7C8I - chains A and H of the 8 polymer chains in the assembly; structure by X-ray diffraction, 2.50 A resolution.

Chain A (and H):
Name: Xylulose-5-phosphate/fructose-6-phosphate phosphoketolase
Source organism: Bifidobacterium longum
Notes: EC 4.1.2.22; chain H of this document is another copy of the same molecule, construct and numbering; everything in this record applies to it too
UniProtKB: Q6R2Q7 (Q6R2Q7_BIFLN); numbering as in UniProt (aligned over 1-825)
Sequence (831 residues; numbered 1 to 831; the number before each row is that of its first residue):
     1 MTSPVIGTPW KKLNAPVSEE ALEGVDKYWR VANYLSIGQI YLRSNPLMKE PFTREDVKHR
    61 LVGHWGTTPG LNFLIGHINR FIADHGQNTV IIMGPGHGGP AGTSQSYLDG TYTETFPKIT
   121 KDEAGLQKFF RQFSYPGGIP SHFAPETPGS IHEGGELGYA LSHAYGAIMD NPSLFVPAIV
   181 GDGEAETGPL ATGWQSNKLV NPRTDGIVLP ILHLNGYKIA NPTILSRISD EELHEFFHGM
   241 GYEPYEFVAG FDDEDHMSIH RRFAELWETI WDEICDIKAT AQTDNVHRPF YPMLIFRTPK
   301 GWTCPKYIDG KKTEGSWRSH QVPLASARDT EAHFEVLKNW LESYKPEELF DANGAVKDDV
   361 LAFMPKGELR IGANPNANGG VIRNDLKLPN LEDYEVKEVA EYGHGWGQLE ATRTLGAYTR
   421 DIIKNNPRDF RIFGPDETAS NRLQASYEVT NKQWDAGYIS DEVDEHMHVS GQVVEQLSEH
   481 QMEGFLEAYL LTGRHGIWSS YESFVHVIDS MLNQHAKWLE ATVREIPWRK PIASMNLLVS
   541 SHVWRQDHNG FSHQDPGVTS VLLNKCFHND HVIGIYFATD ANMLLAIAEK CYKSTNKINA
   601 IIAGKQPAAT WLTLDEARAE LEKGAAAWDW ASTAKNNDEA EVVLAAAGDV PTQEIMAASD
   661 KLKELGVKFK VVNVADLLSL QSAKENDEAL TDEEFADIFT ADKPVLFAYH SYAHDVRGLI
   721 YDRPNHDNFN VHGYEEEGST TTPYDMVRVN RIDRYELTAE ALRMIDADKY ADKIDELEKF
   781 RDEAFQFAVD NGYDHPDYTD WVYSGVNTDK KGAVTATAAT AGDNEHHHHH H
Disordered / not traced: 1, 810-831
Sequence notes: expression tag (826-831)
Bound ions: Ca2+: Asp-182, Asn-215, Tyr-217 (together with thiamine diphosphate)
Ligand contacts:
  - phosphoenolpyruvate (PEP), molecule 1: His-64, Ile-219, His-320, Gln-321
  - phosphoenolpyruvate (PEP), molecule 2: Ser-440, Arg-442, Tyr-501, His-548, Asn-549, Lys-605
  - thiamine diphosphate (TPP), molecule 1: Thr-67, Pro-95, His-97, Gly-155, Glu-156, Leu-157, Gly-181, Asp-182, Gly-183, Glu-184, His-213, Asn-215, Tyr-217, Lys-218, Ile-219, Thr-223, Lys-300, His-320
  - thiamine diphosphate (TPP), molecule 2: Pro-435, Asp-436, Glu-437, Leu-477, Glu-479, Tyr-501, Phe-504, Val-507, His-553

How chain A and chain H interact:
Residue-residue contacts - 6 pairs, chain A then chain H:
  Phe-251(A) / Ala-279(H)
  Phe-251(A) / Thr-283(H)
  Asp-252(A) / Ala-279(H)
  Asp-253(A) / Lys-11(H)  salt bridge
  Lys-312(A) / Gln-282(H)  hydrogen bond (side chain-backbone)
  Lys-312(A) / Thr-283(H)
Other interface residues (no listed pair), chain A (5 interface residues in all): Tyr-307
Other interface residues (no listed pair), chain H (5 interface residues in all): Trp-10

Summary:
Chain A and chain H each contribute 5 residues to their interface, with 1 hydrogen bond and 1 salt bridge.
Polar contacts include Asp-253(A)/Lys-11(H) and Lys-312(A)/Gln-282(H). Chain A binds phosphoenolpyruvate and
thiamine diphosphate. The Ca2+ site is built by Asp-182(A), Asn-215(A) and Tyr-217(A).
Chain A and chain H are both Xylulose-5-phosphate/fructose-6-phosphate phosphoketolase (Bifidobacterium
longum); the structure, Ambient temperature structure of Bifidobacgterium longum phosphoketolase with thiamine
diphosphate and phosphoenol pyuruvate, was determined by X-ray diffraction together with 7C8H from the same
study.
